Entry 5IW5 (X-ray diffraction, 2.70 A resolution); this record covers chain B.

[Chain B]
Name: NADH pyrophosphatase
Organism: Escherichia coli B354
Notes: EC 3.6.1.22
Reference sequence: D6JHV3 (D6JHV3_ECOLX); residue numbers follow UniProt; this construct covers 1-257
Sequence (258 residues; each row starts with the number of its first residue; numbering starts at 0):
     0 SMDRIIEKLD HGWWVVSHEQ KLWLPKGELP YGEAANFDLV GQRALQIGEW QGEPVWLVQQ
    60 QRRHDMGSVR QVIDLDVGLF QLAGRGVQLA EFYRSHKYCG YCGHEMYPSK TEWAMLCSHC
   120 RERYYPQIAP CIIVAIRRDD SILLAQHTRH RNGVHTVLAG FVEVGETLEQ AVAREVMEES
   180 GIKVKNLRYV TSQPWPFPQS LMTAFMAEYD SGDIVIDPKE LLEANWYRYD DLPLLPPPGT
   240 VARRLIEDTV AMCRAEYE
Not modelled in the structure: 0-1
Construct notes: expression tag (0)
Glycans and other covalent adducts: covalent link His17-Gln60
Metal / ion sites: Zn2+: Cys98, Cys101, Cys116, Cys119
Ligand contacts: beta-nicotinamide ribose monophosphate (NMN): Arg69, Cys130, Phe160, Trp194, Pro197, Ser199, Met201, Pro235, Pro236, Thr239, Val240, Ala241
Reported in the primary citation:
  - binding site for beta-nicotinamide ribose monophosphate: Trp194, Ser199, Met201, Pro235, Pro236, Thr239, Val240, Ala241
  - mutagenesis - P236A: decreased catalytic activity
  - catalytic residues: Glu178 (proposed by the authors, not directly observed)
  - mutagenesis - Y124A, F160A, E174Q, E178Q, W194A, E219Q: abolished catalytic activity
  - mutagenesis - R69A: unchanged catalytic activity
  - mutagenesis - E178Q: unchanged binding to RNAs bound

[Overview]
Ligands of chain B: beta-nicotinamide ribose monophosphate. Cys98, Cys101, Cys116 and Cys119 coordinate Zn2+.
From the paper: the catalytic residue Glu178; Y124A, F160A and E174Q, among others, abolish catalytic
activity; 8 substitutions were tested in all.
Chain B is NADH pyrophosphatase (Escherichia coli B354); the structure, Crystal structure of E. coli NudC in
complex with NMN, was determined by X-ray diffraction, deposited together with 5IW4.
